Entry 8K08 (X-ray diffraction, 3.50 A resolution); this record covers chain A.

== Chain A ==
Protein: Glycosyltransferase
Source organism: Panax quinquefolius
Notes: EC 2.4.1.-
UniProt: A0A0M4ME80 (A0A0M4ME80_PANQU); residue numbers follow UniProt; this construct covers 1-442
Sequence (455 residues; row label = number of the first residue in the row):
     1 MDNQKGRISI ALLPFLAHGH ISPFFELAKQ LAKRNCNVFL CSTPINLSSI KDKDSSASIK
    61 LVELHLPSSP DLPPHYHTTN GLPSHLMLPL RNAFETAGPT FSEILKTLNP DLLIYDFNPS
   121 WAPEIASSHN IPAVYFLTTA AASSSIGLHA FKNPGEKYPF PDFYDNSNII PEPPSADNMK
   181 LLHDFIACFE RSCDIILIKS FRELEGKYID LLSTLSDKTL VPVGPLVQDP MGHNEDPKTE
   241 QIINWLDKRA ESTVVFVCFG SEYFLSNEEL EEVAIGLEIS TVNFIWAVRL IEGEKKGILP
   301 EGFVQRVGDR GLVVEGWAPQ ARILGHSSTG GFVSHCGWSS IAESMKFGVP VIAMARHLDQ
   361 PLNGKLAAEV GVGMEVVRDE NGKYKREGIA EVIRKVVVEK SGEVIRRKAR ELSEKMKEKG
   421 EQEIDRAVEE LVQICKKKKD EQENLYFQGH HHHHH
Unresolved in the structure: 1-7, 70-89, 172-176, 228-235, 290-294, 443-455
Construct notes: expression tag (443-455)
Ligand contacts: Ginsenoside Rh2 (8YG): H20, F117, T139, S143, S144, I146, G147, Y164, L181, F185, L358, D359, L362
From the paper describing this entry:
  - binding site for Ginsenoside Rh2: H20, F117, N118, T139, S143, I146, G147, Y164, L181, F185, L358, L362
  - contacts within the chain: H20-D116, A142-F163 (hydrophobic contact), I146-F163 (hydrophobic contact), F163-Y208 (hydrophobic contact), F163-L362 (hydrophobic contact), F163-L366 (hydrophobic contact)
  - catalytic residues: H20, D116
  - mutagenesis - F15A, H20A, D116A, D116N, F163D, F185A, D359A, Q360A: abolished catalytic activity on Ginsenoside Rh2
  - binding site for Ginsenoside Rh2: D359 (from molecular simulation)
  - mutagenesis - T139A, S143A, I146A, I146F, G147F, G147L, Y164A, L181A, L181W/L358W, L181W/F185W, L181W/F185W/L358W, F185L, L358A, D359N, Q360E, L362F: decreased catalytic activity on Ginsenoside Rh2
  - mutagenesis - N118A, F163W, F163Y, Y164F, Y164L, Y164W, S175A, N178A: unchanged catalytic activity on Ginsenoside Rh2
  - mutagenesis - T139S (2.2- and 2.5-fold), S143T (2.2- and 2.5-fold), I146L, S175A/L181W, L181W, F185W, L358W, L362A: increased catalytic activity on Ginsenoside Rh2
  - mutagenesis - T139S/S143T, G147F (2-fold): increased catalytic activity
  - specificity-determining residues: S175
  - mutagenesis - S175A/L181W, L181W: decreased catalytic activity on F2

== Summary ==
Chain A binds Ginsenoside Rh2. The paper reports catalytic residues H20 and D116; T139A, S143A and I146A,
among others, reduce catalytic activity on Ginsenoside Rh2; 41 substitutions were tested in all.
Chain A is Glycosyltransferase (Panax quinquefolius); the structure, Pq3-O-UGT2 with 20(S)-Ginsenoside Rh2,
was determined by X-ray diffraction, deposited together with 8JZQ and 8K09.
